PDB entry 8ABG | electron microscopy, 2.30 A resolution | chains Q and O of the 20 polymer chains in the assembly

[Chain Q]
Name: YALI0F24673p
Organism: Yarrowia lipolytica
UniProt: Q6C0H4 (Q6C0H4_YARLI); residues 11-147 here correspond to UniProt positions 1-137 (UniProt number = residue number - 10)
Amino-acid sequence (137 residues; each row starts with the number of its first residue):
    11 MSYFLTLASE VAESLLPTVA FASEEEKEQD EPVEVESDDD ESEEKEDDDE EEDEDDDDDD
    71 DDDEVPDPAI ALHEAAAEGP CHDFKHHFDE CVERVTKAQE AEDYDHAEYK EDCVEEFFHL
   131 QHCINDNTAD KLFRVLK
Not modelled in the structure: 11-75, 147
Cystine bridges: Cys91-Cys133, Cys101-Cys123

[Chain O]
Name: YALI0A17468p
Organism: Yarrowia lipolytica
UniProt: Q6CGP7 (Q6CGP7_YARLI); numbering as in UniProt (aligned over 1-330)
Amino-acid sequence (330 residues; row label = number of the first residue in the row):
     1 MRRRRIGVWP ENRRVSRLWV SLSPRSCVTC PVPTNQNPPI NNHHTPILTQ MFKAIPLRQA
    61 LLGISSAVCA GATTTYYYTT KAEAMTAAEH GLHPAEYPWP QNGMLSTFDH ASLRRGYQVY
   121 KEVCAACHSL DRIAWRNLVG VTHTTDEAKA FAEELEYDDE PDDEGNPRKR PGKLADYIPG
   181 PYPNEQAARA ANQGALPPDL SLIAKARHGG ADYIFALLTG YPDEPPAGVV LAPGMNYNPY
   241 FPGGGIGMAR TLFDGVVEYE DGTPATTSQM AKDVAAFLTW AAEPEHDERK KLGLKAIIVI
   301 SAMLGLSVYI KKFKWSPIKN RKFIYNPPKN
Not modelled in the structure: 1-84, 329-330
Bound ions: heme c Fe: His128, Met248
Ligand contacts:
  - heme c (HEC): Val119, Val123, Cys124, Cys127, His128, Asn192, Ala195, Leu196, Pro197, Pro198, Leu200, Ile203, Arg207, Tyr213, Ile214, Leu217, Leu218, Phe241, Ile246, Gly247, Met248, Thr251, Leu252, Val274, Leu278
  - phosphatidylethanolamine (PTY): Leu292, Lys295, Ala296, Val299, Ile300

[Chain Q / chain O interface]
Pairs across the interface (41; chain Q residue first):
  Asp77(Q) with Asp254(O); Thr266(O); Thr267(O); Ser268(O), hydrogen bond
  Pro78(Q) with Thr266(O)
  Ala79(Q) with Ser268(O)
  Val102(Q) with Ala227(O), hydrophobic
  Val105(Q) with Ala227(O); Gly228(O)
  Glu121(Q) with Gly228(O)
  Asp122(Q) with Ala227(O); Gly228(O)
  Cys123(Q) with Ala227(O), hydrogen bond (backbone-backbone)
  Val124(Q) with Ala88(O), hydrophobic; Val229(O), hydrophobic; Tyr237(O)
  Phe127(Q) with Pro222(O), hydrophobic; Pro226(O), hydrophobic; Pro239(O), hydrophobic
  Phe128(Q) with Ala87(O); Ala88(O); Gly91(O); Leu92(O); Tyr237(O); Pro239(O)
  Gln131(Q) with Leu92(O)
  His132(Q) with His93(O), hydrogen bond
  Asn135(Q) with Ala95(O); Tyr240(O), hydrogen bond
  Ala139(Q) with Ala95(O), hydrophobic; Tyr97(O), hydrophobic
  Asp140(Q) with Pro98(O)
  Leu142(Q) with Phe215(O), hydrophobic; Ser268(O)
  Phe143(Q) with Tyr97(O), hydrophobic; Pro98(O), hydrophobic; Trp99(O), hydrophobic; Phe215(O), hydrophobic; Lys272(O)
  Leu146(Q) with Gln269(O); Lys272(O)
Other interface residues (no listed pair), chain Q (23 interface residues in all): Pro76, Phe98, Thr106, Gln109
Other interface residues (no listed pair), chain O (25 interface residues in all): Glu96

[Summary]
The interface between chain Q and chain O involves 23 residues on one side and 25 on the other; the contacts
include 4 hydrogen bonds. Polar pairs include Asp77(Q)-Ser268(O), His132(Q)-His93(O) and Asn135(Q)-Tyr240(O).
Chain O binds phosphatidylethanolamine and heme c.
Chain Q is YALI0F24673p and chain O is YALI0A17468p, both from Yarrowia lipolytica; the structure, Complex
III2 from Yarrowia lipolytica, oxidised with ferricyanide, c-position, was determined by electron microscopy
(same publication as 8AB6, 8AB7, 8AB8, 8AB9, 8ABA, 8ABB and 11 further entries).
